PDB entry 8B12 | electron microscopy, 1.86 A resolution | chains B and X of the 10 polymer chains in the assembly

== Chain B ==
Molecule: Major carboxysome shell protein CsoS1A
Organism: Halothiobacillus neapolitanus
UniProtKB: P45689 (CSOSA_HALNC); numbering as in UniProt (aligned over 1-98)
Amino-acid sequence (98 residues; row label = number of the first residue in the row):
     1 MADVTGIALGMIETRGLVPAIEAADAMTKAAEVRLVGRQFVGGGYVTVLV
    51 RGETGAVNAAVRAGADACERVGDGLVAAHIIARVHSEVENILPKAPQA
Unresolved in the structure: 1-5

== Chain X ==
Molecule: Carboxysome assembly protein CsoS2B
Organism: Halothiobacillus neapolitanus
UniProtKB: O85041 (CSOS2_HALNC); residues 7-869 here = UniProt positions 7-869
Amino-acid sequence (863 residues; numbered 7 to 869; the number before each row is that of its first residue):
     7 MNPADLSGLSGKELARARRAALSKQGKAAVSNKTASVNRSTKQAASSINT
    57 NQVRSSVNEVPTDYQMADQLCSTIDHADFGTESNRVRDLCRQRREALSTI
   107 GKKAVKTNGKPSGRVRPQQSVVHNDAMIENAGDTNQSSSTSLNNELSEIC
   157 SIADDMPERFGSQAKTVRDICRARRQALSERGTRAVPPKPQSQGGPGRNG
   207 YQIDGYLDTALHGRDAAKRHREMLCQYGRGTAPSCKPTGRVKNSVQSGNA
   257 APKKVETGHTLSGGSVTGTQVDRKSHVTGNEPGTCRAVTGTEYVGTEQFT
   307 SFCNTSPKPNATKVNVTTTARGRPVSGTEVSRTEKVTGNESGVCRNVTGT
   357 EYMSNEAHFSLCGTAAKPSQADKVMFGATARTHQVVSGSDEFRPSSVTGN
   407 ESGAKRTITGSQYADEGLARLTINGAPAKVARTHTFAGSDVTGTEIGRST
   457 RVTGDESGSCRSISGTEYLSNEQFQSFCDTKPQRSPFKVGQDRTNKGQSV
   507 TGNLVDRSELVTGNEPGSCSRVTGSQYGQSKICGGGVGKVRSMRTLRGTS
   557 VSGQQLDHAPKMSGDERGGCMPVTGNEYYGREHFEPFCTSTPEPEAQSTE
   607 QSLTCEGQIISGTSVDASDLVTGNEIGEQQLISGDAYVGAQQTGCLPTSP
   657 RFNQTGNVQSMGFKNTNQPEQNFAPGEVMPTDFSIQTPARSAQNRITGND
   707 IAPSGRITGPGMLATGLITGTPEFRHAARELVGSPQPMAMAMANRNKAAQ
   757 APVVQPEVVATQEKPELVCAPRSDQMDRVSGEGKERCHITGDDWSVNKHI
   807 TGTAGQWASGRNPSMRGNARVVETSAFANRNVPKPEKPGSKITGSSGNDT
   857 QGSLITYSGGARG
Unresolved in the structure: 7-711, 732-772, 824-828
Differences from the reference sequence: conflict V111 (Ala in O85041), N114 (Thr in O85041)
Disulfides: C775-C793

== Chain B / chain X interface ==
Contacting residue pairs - 17 pairs, chain B then chain X:
  R15(B) - N835(X)
  E22(B) - S864(X)
  E22(B) - G865(X)  hydrogen bond (side chain-backbone)
  G43(B) - T830(X)
  G43(B) - S831(X)
  Y45(B) - T830(X)
  A67(B) - G865(X)
  A67(B) - G866(X)
  E69(B) - P841(X)
  R70(B) - P841(X)
  R70(B) - E842(X)
  R70(B) - P844(X)
  R70(B) - G865(X)  hydrogen bond (side chain-backbone)
  R70(B) - G866(X)
  G72(B) - K840(X)
  D73(B) - N835(X)
  D73(B) - V838(X)
Interface residues without a listed pair, chain B (13 interface residues in all): D25, K29, D66, V71
Interface residues without a listed pair, chain X (13 interface residues in all): T862, A867

== In short ==
The chain B/chain X interface involves 13 residues from each chain, with 2 hydrogen bonds. Among the polar
pairs are E22(B)-G865(X) and R70(B)-G865(X).
Here chain B is Major carboxysome shell protein CsoS1A and chain X is Carboxysome assembly protein CsoS2B,
both from Halothiobacillus neapolitanus. Entry 8B12 (cryo-EM structure of carboxysomal mini-shell: icosahedral
assembly from CsoS4A/1A and CsoS2 co-expression (T = 9)) was determined by electron microscopy together with
8B0Y and 8B11 from the same study.
